6CV2 - chains B and D of the 4 polymer chains in the assembly; structure by electron microscopy, 2.86 A resolution.

== Chain B ==
Name: viral protein 3
From: Enterovirus D68
UniProtKB: E9RIT6 (E9RIT6_9ENTO); residue numbers follow UniProt; this construct covers 1-247
Chain sequence (247 residues; numbered 1 to 247; the number before each row is that of its first residue):
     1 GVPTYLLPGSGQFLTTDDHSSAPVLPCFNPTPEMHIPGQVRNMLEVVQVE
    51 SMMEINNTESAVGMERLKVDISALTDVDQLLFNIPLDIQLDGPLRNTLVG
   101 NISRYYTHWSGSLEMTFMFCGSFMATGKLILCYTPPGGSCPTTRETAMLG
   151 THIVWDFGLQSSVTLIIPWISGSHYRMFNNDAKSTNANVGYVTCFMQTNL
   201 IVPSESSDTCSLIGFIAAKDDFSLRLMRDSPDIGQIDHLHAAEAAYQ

== Chain D ==
Name: viral protein 4
From: Enterovirus D68
UniProtKB: A0A0P0DH17 (A0A0P0DH17_9ENTO); residues 1-68 here correspond to UniProt positions 2-69 (UniProt number = residue number + 1)
Chain sequence (68 residues; numbered 1 to 68; the number before each row is that of its first residue):
     1 GAQVTRQQTGTHENANIATNGSHITYNQINFYKDSYAASASKQDFSQDPS
    51 KFTEPVVEGLKAGAPVLK
Not modelled in the structure: 1-27, 67-68

== Chain B / chain D interface ==
Pairs across the interface - 36 pairs, chain B then chain D:
  Asp-18(B) with Ser-39(D); Ala-40(D), hydrogen bond (side chain-backbone); Lys-42(D)
  His-19(B) with Ser-39(D)
  Ser-20(B) with Ile-29(D), hydrogen bond (side chain-backbone); Asn-30(D); Tyr-32(D); Ala-37(D)
  Ser-21(B) with Tyr-32(D); Ala-37(D), hydrogen bond (backbone-backbone)
  Ala-22(B) with Tyr-32(D)
  Pro-23(B) with Tyr-32(D); Asp-34(D); Tyr-36(D); Ala-37(D), hydrophobic
  Leu-25(B) with Asp-34(D); Tyr-36(D), hydrogen bond (backbone-side chain)
  Pro-26(B) with Asp-34(D)
  Cys-27(B) with Asp-34(D), hydrogen bond (backbone-side chain)
  Gly-38(B) with Lys-51(D); Phe-52(D)
  Gln-39(B) with Lys-51(D)
  Val-40(B) with Phe-52(D), hydrophobic
  Arg-41(B) with Asp-44(D); Ser-46(D), hydrogen bond (side chain-backbone); Gln-47(D); Asp-48(D)
  Asn-42(B) with Gln-47(D)
  Glu-45(B) with Gln-47(D); Asp-48(D), hydrogen bond (side chain-backbone); Phe-52(D)
  Gln-48(B) with Pro-49(D); Thr-53(D)
  Val-49(B) with Phe-52(D), hydrophobic; Thr-53(D)
  Gln-160(B) with Val-66(D), hydrogen bond (side chain-backbone)
Interface residues without a listed pair, chain B (21 interface residues in all): Val-24, Phe-28, Leu-44
Interface residues without a listed pair, chain D (20 interface residues in all): Ala-38, Pro-65

== Summary ==
The interface between chain B and chain D involves 21 residues on one side and 20 on the other; the contacts
include 8 hydrogen bonds. Polar pairs include Asp-18(B)/Ala-40(D), Ser-20(B)/Ile-29(D) and
Leu-25(B)/Tyr-36(D).
Here chain B is viral protein 3 and chain D is viral protein 4, both from Enterovirus D68. Entry 6CV2 (CryoEM
structure of human enterovirus D68 full virion) was determined by electron microscopy, deposited together with
6CV1, 6CV3, 6CV4, 6CV5 and 6CVB.
